Entry 5KLO (X-ray diffraction, 1.79 A resolution); this record covers chains A and C of the 4 polymer chains in the assembly.

== Chain A (and C) ==
Name: 2-aminomuconate 6-semialdehyde dehydrogenase
Organism: Pseudomonas fluorescens
Notes: chain C of this document is another copy of the same molecule, construct and numbering; everything in this record applies to it too
UniProt: Q83V33 (Q83V33_PSEFL); residues 1-500 here = UniProt positions 1-500
Chain sequence (520 residues; row label = number of the first residue in the row; numbers below 1 keep their minus sign (Met-19 is residue -19)):
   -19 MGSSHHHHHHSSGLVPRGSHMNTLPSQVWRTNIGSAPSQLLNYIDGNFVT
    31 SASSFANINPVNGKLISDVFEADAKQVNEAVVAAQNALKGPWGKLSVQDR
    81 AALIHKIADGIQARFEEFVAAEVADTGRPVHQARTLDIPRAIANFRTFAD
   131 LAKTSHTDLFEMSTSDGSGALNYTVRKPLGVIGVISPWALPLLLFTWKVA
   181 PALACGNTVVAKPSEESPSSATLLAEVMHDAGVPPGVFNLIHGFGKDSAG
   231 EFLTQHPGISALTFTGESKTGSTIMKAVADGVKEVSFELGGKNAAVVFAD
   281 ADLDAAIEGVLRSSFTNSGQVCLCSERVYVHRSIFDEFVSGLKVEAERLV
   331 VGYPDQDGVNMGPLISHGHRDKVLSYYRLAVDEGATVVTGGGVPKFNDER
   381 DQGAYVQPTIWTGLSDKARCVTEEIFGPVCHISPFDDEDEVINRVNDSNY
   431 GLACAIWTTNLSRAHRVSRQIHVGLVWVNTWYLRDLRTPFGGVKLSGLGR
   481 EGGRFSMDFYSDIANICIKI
Disordered / not traced: -19 to 16 (chain C: -19 to 17)
Construct notes: initiating methionine (-19); expression tag (-18 to 0); engineered mutation Ala169 (Asn in Q83V33)
Metal / ion sites: Na+: Asn37, Ile38, Asp105, Glu196
Residues lining bound ligands:
  - (2Z,4E)-2-hydroxy-6-oxohexa-2,4-dienoic acid (2VS): Arg120, Ala169, Leu170, Leu173, Leu174, Trp177, Glu268, Val301, Cys302, Phe406, Tyr462, Arg464, Phe470
  - NAD (nicotinamide-adenine-dinucleotide): Ile165, Ser166, Pro167, Trp168, Ala169, Leu174, Lys192, Pro193, Ser194, Glu195, Gly223, Phe224, Gly225, Lys226, Gly230, Glu231, Thr234, Phe244, Thr245, Gly246, Glu247, Thr250, Thr253, Ile254, Glu268, Leu269, Gly270, Cys302, His349, Lys352, Glu404, Ile405, Phe406
From the paper describing this entry:
  - conformationally variable residues (side-chain flip): Glu268
  - catalytic residues: Glu268
  - catalytic residues: Arg120, Cys302, Arg464 (proposed by the authors, not directly observed)
  - mutagenesis - N169A: abolished catalytic activity

== Chain A / chain C interface ==
Residue-residue contacts (40; chain A residue first):
  Ser76(A) - Ser143(C)
  His136(A) - Asp138(C)  salt bridge
  His136(A) - Leu139(C)
  His136(A) - Phe140(C)
  Thr137(A) - Asp138(C)
  Thr137(A) - Leu139(C)  hydrogen bond (backbone-backbone)
  Asp138(A) - His136(C)  salt bridge
  Asp138(A) - Thr137(C)
  Asp138(A) - Leu139(C)
  Leu139(A) - His136(C)
  Leu139(A) - Thr137(C)  hydrogen bond (backbone-backbone)
  Leu139(A) - Asp138(C)
  Leu139(A) - Tyr153(C)  hydrophobic
  Leu139(A) - Thr154(C)
  Phe140(A) - His136(C)
  Glu141(A) - Val155(C)
  Ser143(A) - Ser76(C)
  Leu151(A) - Tyr153(C)
  Tyr153(A) - Leu139(C)  hydrophobic
  Tyr153(A) - Leu151(C)
  Thr154(A) - Leu139(C)
  Val155(A) - Glu141(C)
  Thr438(A) - Leu441(C)
  Thr439(A) - Thr439(C)
  Thr439(A) - Asn440(C)
  Thr439(A) - Leu441(C)  hydrogen bond (backbone-backbone)
  Asn440(A) - Thr439(C)
  Asn440(A) - Leu441(C)
  Leu441(A) - Thr439(C)  hydrogen bond (backbone-backbone)
  Leu441(A) - Asn440(C)
  Leu441(A) - Leu441(C)
  Leu441(A) - Ala444(C)  hydrophobic
  Leu441(A) - His445(C)
  Leu441(A) - Val458(C)  hydrophobic
  Leu441(A) - Asn459(C)
  Ala444(A) - Leu441(C)  hydrophobic
  His445(A) - Leu441(C)
  His445(A) - His445(C)  hydrogen bond
  Val458(A) - Leu441(C)  hydrophobic
  Asn459(A) - Leu441(C)
Other interface residues (no listed pair), chain A (21 interface residues in all): Arg156
Other interface residues (no listed pair), chain C (21 interface residues in all): Arg156, Thr438

== Overview ==
Chain A and chain C each contribute 21 residues to their interface, with 5 hydrogen bonds and 2 salt bridges.
Among the polar pairs are His136(A)-Asp138(C), His445(A)-His445(C) and Thr137(A)-Leu139(C). Chain A binds
(2Z,4E)-2-hydroxy-6-oxohexa-2,4-dienoic acid and NAD. The paper reports catalytic residues Glu268(A),
Arg120(A) and Cys302(A) among others; N169A of chain A abolishes catalytic activity.
Chain A and chain C are both 2-aminomuconate 6-semialdehyde dehydrogenase (Pseudomonas fluorescens); the
structure, Crystal structure of thioacyl intermediate in 2-aminomuconate 6-semialdehyde dehydrogenase N169A,
was determined by X-ray diffraction, deposited together with 5KJ5, 5KLK, 5KLL, 5KLM and 5KLN.
